6P0U - chains A and B of the 6 polymer chains in the assembly; structure by X-ray diffraction, 3.30 A resolution.

Chain A (and B):
Protein: DNA-binding protein Fis
Organism: Escherichia coli
Notes: chain B of this document is another copy of the same molecule, construct and numbering; everything in this record applies to it too
UniProtKB: P0A6R3 (FIS_ECOLI); numbering as in UniProt (aligned over 1-98)
Chain sequence (98 residues; numbered 1 to 98; the number before each row is that of its first residue):
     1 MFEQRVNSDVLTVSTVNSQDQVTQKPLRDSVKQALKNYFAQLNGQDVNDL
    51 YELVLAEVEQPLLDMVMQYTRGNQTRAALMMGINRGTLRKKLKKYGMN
Not modelled in the structure: 1-7, 16-21 (chain B: 1-8, 16-21)
Curated features (UniProtKB/Swiss-Prot):
  - DNA-binding region: Q74 to K93 (H-T-H motif)
  - region: N17 to G44 (Required for the stimulation of HIN-mediated recombination)

Interface between chain A and chain B:
Pairs across the interface - 84 pairs, chain A then chain B:
  D9(A) with E57(B)
  V10(A) with Y38(B)
  L11(A) with A34(B), hydrophobic; L35(B), hydrophobic; E57(B)
  T12(A) with A34(B); N37(B), hydrogen bond (backbone-side chain)
  V13(A) with S30(B); Q33(B)
  P26(A) with E57(B)
  L27(A) with S30(B); V31(B), hydrophobic; A34(B), hydrophobic; E57(B)
  R28(A) with E57(B), salt bridge; P61(B)
  S30(A) with V13(B); L27(B); S30(B), hydrogen bond
  V31(A) with L27(B), hydrophobic; V58(B), hydrophobic; P61(B), hydrophobic
  K32(A) with P61(B); M65(B)
  Q33(A) with V13(B)
  A34(A) with L11(B), hydrophobic; T12(B); L27(B), hydrophobic
  L35(A) with L11(B), hydrophobic; L62(B), hydrophobic; M65(B), hydrophobic
  K36(A) with M65(B)
  N37(A) with T12(B), hydrogen bond (side chain-backbone); Q24(B)
  Y38(A) with V10(B)
  V47(A) with L79(B); M80(B)
  N48(A) with L79(B); M80(B); G82(B)
  D49(A) with M80(B); M81(B)
  L50(A) with M80(B), hydrogen bond (backbone-backbone); M81(B), hydrogen bond (backbone-backbone)
  Y51(A) with L55(B); E59(B), hydrogen bond; M81(B), hydrogen bond (backbone-backbone); I83(B), hydrophobic; K91(B)
  V54(A) with V58(B), hydrophobic; L62(B), hydrophobic
  L55(A) with Y51(B); L55(B), hydrophobic
  E57(A) with L11(B); P26(B); L27(B); R28(B), hydrogen bond (side chain-backbone)
  V58(A) with V31(B), hydrophobic; V54(B), hydrophobic; V58(B), hydrophobic
  E59(A) with Y51(B), hydrogen bond
  P61(A) with R28(B); V31(B), hydrophobic
  L62(A) with L35(B), hydrophobic; V54(B), hydrophobic
  M65(A) with K32(B); L35(B), hydrophobic; F39(B)
  V66(A) with F39(B), hydrophobic; L50(B), hydrophobic
  Y69(A) with F39(B), hydrophobic
  L79(A) with V47(B); N48(B)
  M80(A) with F39(B), hydrophobic; V47(B); N48(B); D49(B); L50(B), hydrogen bond (backbone-backbone)
  M81(A) with D49(B); L50(B), hydrogen bond (backbone-backbone); Y51(B), hydrogen bond (backbone-backbone)
  G82(A) with N48(B)
  I83(A) with Y51(B), hydrophobic
  K91(A) with Y51(B)
Also at the interface, not in a pair above, chain A (42 interface residues in all): S14, F39, E52, L53
Also at the interface, not in a pair above, chain B (42 interface residues in all): D9, S14, E52, L53, V66, Y69

Summary:
Chain A and chain B each contribute 42 residues to their interface, with 12 hydrogen bonds and 1 salt bridge.
Polar contacts include R28(A)-E57(B), T12(A)-N37(B) and S30(A)-S30(B).
Both chains are DNA-binding protein Fis (Escherichia coli). Entry 6P0U (Crystal structure of ternary DNA
complex " FX(1-2)-2Xis" containing E. coli Fis and phage lambda Xis) was determined by X-ray diffraction (same
publication as 6P0S and 6P0T).
